PDB entry 1DCE | X-ray diffraction, 2.00 A resolution | chains A and B

[Chain A]
Protein: Protein (rab geranylgeranyltransferase alpha subunit)
Organism: Rattus norvegicus
Notes: EC 2.5.1.-
UniProt: Q08602 (PGTA_RAT); numbering as in UniProt (aligned over 1-567)
Amino-acid sequence (567 residues; each row starts with the number of its first residue):
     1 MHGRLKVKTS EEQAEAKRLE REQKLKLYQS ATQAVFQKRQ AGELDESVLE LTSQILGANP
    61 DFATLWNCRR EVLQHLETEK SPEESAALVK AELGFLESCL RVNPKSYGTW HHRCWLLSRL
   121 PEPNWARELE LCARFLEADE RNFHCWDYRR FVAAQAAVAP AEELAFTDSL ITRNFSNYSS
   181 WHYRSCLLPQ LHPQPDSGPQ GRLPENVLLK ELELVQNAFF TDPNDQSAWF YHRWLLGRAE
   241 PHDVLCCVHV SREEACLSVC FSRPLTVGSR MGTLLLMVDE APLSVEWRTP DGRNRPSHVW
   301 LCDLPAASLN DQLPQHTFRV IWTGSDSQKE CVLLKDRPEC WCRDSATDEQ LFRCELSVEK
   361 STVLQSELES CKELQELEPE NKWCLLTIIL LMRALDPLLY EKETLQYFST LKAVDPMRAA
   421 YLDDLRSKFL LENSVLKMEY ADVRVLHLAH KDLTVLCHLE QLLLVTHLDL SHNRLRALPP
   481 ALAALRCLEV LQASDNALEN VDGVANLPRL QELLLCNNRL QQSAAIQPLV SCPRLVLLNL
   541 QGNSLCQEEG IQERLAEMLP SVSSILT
Construct notes: modified residue (1)
Modified residues: Met-1 (n-formylmethionine; FME)
Bound ions: Zn2+: His-2 (shared with Asp-238(B), Cys-240(B), His-290(B) of chain B)
Swiss-Prot annotation at these positions:
  - modified residue: Ser-98 (Phosphoserine)

[Chain B]
Protein: Protein (rab geranylgeranyltransferase beta subunit)
Organism: Rattus norvegicus
Notes: EC 2.5.1.-
UniProt: Q08603 (PGTB_RAT); residues 1-331 here = UniProt positions 1-331
Amino-acid sequence (331 residues; each row starts with the number of its first residue):
     1 MGTQQKDVTI KSDAPDTLLL EKHADYIASY GSKKDDYEYC MSEYLRMSGV YWGLTVMDLM
    61 GQLHRMNKEE ILVFIKSCQH ECGGVSASIG HDPHLLYTLS AVQILTLYDS IHVINVDKVV
   121 AYVQSLQKED GSFAGDIWGE IDTRFSFCAV ATLALLGKLD AINVEKAIEF VLSCMNFDGG
   181 FGCRPGSESH AGQIYCCTGF LAITSQLHQV NSDLLGWWLC ERQLPSGGLN GRPEKLPDVC
   241 YSWWVLASLK IIGRLHWIDR EKLRSFILAC QDEETGGFAD RPGDMVDPFH TLFGIAGLSL
   301 LGEEQIKPVS PVFCMPEEVL QRVNVQPELV S
Unresolved in the structure: 1-2
Bound ions: Zn2+: Asp-238, Cys-240, His-290 (shared with His-2(A) of chain A)

[Chain A / chain B interface]
Contacting residue pairs (102):
  Met-1(A) / Asp-280(B)
  Met-1(A) / Met-285(B)
  Met-1(A) / Val-286(B)
  Met-1(A) / Asp-287(B)
  Met-1(A) / Phe-289(B)
  Met-1(A) / His-290(B)
  His-2(A) / Asp-238(B)  salt bridge
  His-2(A) / Cys-240(B)
  His-2(A) / Asp-280(B)
  His-2(A) / His-290(B)  hydrogen bond
  Gly-3(A) / Asp-280(B)  hydrogen bond (backbone-side chain)
  Gly-3(A) / Asp-284(B)
  Arg-4(A) / Asp-284(B)
  Arg-4(A) / Met-285(B)  hydrogen bond (backbone-backbone)
  Leu-5(A) / Gly-283(B)
  Leu-5(A) / Asp-284(B)
  Leu-5(A) / Met-285(B)
  Lys-6(A) / Asp-272(B)  salt bridge
  Lys-6(A) / Gly-283(B)  hydrogen bond (backbone-backbone)
  Lys-6(A) / Asp-284(B)
  Lys-6(A) / Met-285(B)
  Leu-19(A) / Lys-34(B)
  Glu-22(A) / Asp-36(B)
  Tyr-28(A) / Cys-40(B)  hydrophobic
  Tyr-28(A) / Met-41(B)  hydrophobic
  Gln-29(A) / Cys-40(B)
  Phe-36(A) / Gly-90(B)
  Phe-36(A) / His-91(B)
  Arg-39(A) / Asp-92(B)  salt bridge
  Asn-59(A) / Met-41(B)
  Asn-59(A) / Tyr-44(B)
  Asp-61(A) / Tyr-44(B)
  Phe-62(A) / His-91(B)
  Thr-64(A) / His-91(B)
  Thr-64(A) / Asp-92(B)  hydrogen bond (side chain-backbone)
  Asn-67(A) / Asp-92(B)  hydrogen bond
  Asn-67(A) / Trp-138(B)
  Arg-70(A) / Trp-138(B)
  Glu-71(A) / Trp-138(B)
  Gln-74(A) / Trp-138(B)
  Tyr-107(A) / Glu-140(B)
  Tyr-107(A) / Asp-142(B)
  His-111(A) / Trp-138(B)  hydrogen bond (side chain-backbone)
  His-111(A) / Gly-139(B)
  His-111(A) / Glu-140(B)
  Arg-141(A) / Arg-232(B)  hydrogen bond (backbone-side chain)
  Arg-141(A) / Pro-233(B)  hydrogen bond (side chain-backbone)
  Arg-141(A) / Glu-234(B)  salt bridge
  Phe-143(A) / Glu-188(B)
  Phe-143(A) / His-190(B)
  Phe-143(A) / Arg-232(B)
  Trp-146(A) / Glu-188(B)
  Asp-147(A) / Cys-183(B)
  Asp-147(A) / Arg-184(B)
  Asp-147(A) / Ser-187(B)  hydrogen bond
  Arg-150(A) / Gly-186(B)  hydrogen bond (side chain-backbone)
  Tyr-178(A) / Phe-177(B)
  Tyr-178(A) / Asp-178(B)  hydrogen bond
  Tyr-178(A) / Trp-218(B)  hydrogen bond
  Tyr-178(A) / Pro-233(B)  hydrophobic
  Ser-179(A) / Glu-188(B)
  His-182(A) / Asn-176(B)
  His-182(A) / Phe-177(B)
  His-182(A) / Gly-186(B)  hydrogen bond (side chain-backbone)
  His-182(A) / Ser-187(B)  hydrogen bond (side chain-backbone)
  His-182(A) / Glu-188(B)
  Ser-185(A) / Phe-177(B)
  Gln-226(A) / Pro-233(B)
  Gln-226(A) / Glu-234(B)
  Phe-230(A) / Trp-217(B)  hydrophobic
  Phe-230(A) / Trp-218(B)
  Phe-230(A) / Glu-221(B)
  Phe-230(A) / Arg-222(B)
  Arg-233(A) / Trp-217(B)
  Trp-234(A) / Phe-177(B)
  Pro-264(A) / His-208(B)
  Arg-270(A) / Glu-165(B)  salt bridge
  Arg-270(A) / Ile-168(B)
  Arg-293(A) / Glu-328(B)  salt bridge
  Arg-295(A) / Glu-328(B)  salt bridge
  Pro-296(A) / His-208(B)
  Lys-382(A) / Glu-221(B)  salt bridge
  Trp-383(A) / Glu-221(B)
  Leu-386(A) / Trp-217(B)  hydrophobic
  Met-417(A) / Gln-223(B)
  Met-417(A) / Leu-224(B)
  Met-417(A) / Pro-225(B)
  Met-417(A) / Trp-257(B)
  Met-417(A) / Asp-259(B)
  Met-417(A) / Lys-262(B)
  Arg-418(A) / Cys-220(B)  hydrogen bond (side chain-backbone)
  Arg-418(A) / Glu-221(B)  salt bridge
  Arg-418(A) / Gln-223(B)  hydrogen bond (side chain-backbone)
  Ala-420(A) / His-256(B)
  Ala-420(A) / Trp-257(B)
  Tyr-421(A) / Trp-217(B)
  Tyr-421(A) / Cys-220(B)  hydrophobic
  Tyr-421(A) / Trp-257(B)  hydrophobic
  Asp-424(A) / His-256(B)  salt bridge
  Asp-424(A) / Trp-257(B)  hydrogen bond
  Lys-428(A) / Asp-213(B)  salt bridge
  Pro-480(A) / Ser-331(B)
Other interface residues (no listed pair), chain A (61 interface residues in all): Leu-25, Trp-115, Glu-140, Asn-142, Ser-176, Cys-186, Asp-225, Tyr-231, Asp-415, Pro-416, Pro-479
Other interface residues (no listed pair), chain B (59 interface residues in all): Ile-89, Asp-136, Glu-169, Gln-206, Ile-258, Arg-281

[Summary]
The interface between chain A and chain B involves 61 residues on one side and 59 on the other; the contacts
include 18 hydrogen bonds and 11 salt bridges. Among the polar pairs are His-2(A)/Asp-238(B),
Lys-6(A)/Asp-272(B) and Arg-39(A)/Asp-92(B).
Chain A is Protein (rab geranylgeranyltransferase alpha subunit) and chain B is Protein (rab
geranylgeranyltransferase beta subunit), both from Rattus norvegicus; the structure, Crystal structure of rab
geranylgeranyltransferase from rat brain, was determined by X-ray diffraction.
